PDB entry 1QVO | X-ray diffraction, 2.22 A resolution | chains A and B of the 3 polymer chains in the assembly

[Chain A]
Molecule: HLA class I histocompatibility antigen, A-11 alpha chain
Organism: Homo sapiens
Notes: fragment: extracellular domains alpha 1, alpha 2 and alpha 3
UniProtKB: P13746 (1A11_HUMAN); residues 1-275 here correspond to UniProt positions 25-299 (UniProt number = residue number + 24)
Amino-acid sequence (275 residues; each row starts with the number of its first residue):
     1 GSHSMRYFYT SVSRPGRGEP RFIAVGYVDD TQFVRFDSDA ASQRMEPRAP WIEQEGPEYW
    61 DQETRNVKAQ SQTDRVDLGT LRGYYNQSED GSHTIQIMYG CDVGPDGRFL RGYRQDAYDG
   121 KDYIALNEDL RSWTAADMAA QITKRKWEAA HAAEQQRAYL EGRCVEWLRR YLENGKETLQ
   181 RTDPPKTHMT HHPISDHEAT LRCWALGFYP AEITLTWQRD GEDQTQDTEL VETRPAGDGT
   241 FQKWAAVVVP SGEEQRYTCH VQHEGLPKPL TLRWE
Disulfide bonds: Cys101-Cys164, Cys203-Cys259

[Chain B]
Molecule: Beta-2-microglobulin
Organism: Homo sapiens
UniProtKB: P61769 (B2MG_HUMAN); residues 1-99 here correspond to UniProt positions 21-119 (UniProt number = residue number + 20)
Amino-acid sequence (100 residues; each row starts with the number of its first residue; numbering starts at 0):
     0 MIQRTPKIQV YSRHPAENGK SNFLNCYVSG FHPSDIEVDL LKNGERIEKV EHSDLSFSKD
    60 WSFYLLYYTE FTPTEKDEYA CRVNHVTLSQ PKIVKWDRDM
Construct notes: cloning artifact (0)
Disulfide bonds: Cys25-Cys80
Curated features (UniProtKB/Swiss-Prot):
  - modified residue: Gln2 (Pyrrolidone carboxylic acid)
  - glycosylation: Ile1 (N-linked (Glc) (glycation) isoleucine), Lys19 (N-linked (Glc) (glycation) lysine), Lys41 (N-linked (Glc) (glycation) lysine), Lys48 (N-linked (Glc) (glycation) lysine), Lys58 (N-linked (Glc) (glycation) lysine), Lys91 (N-linked (Glc) (glycation) lysine), Lys94 (N-linked (Glc) (glycation) lysine)

[Interface between chain A and chain B]
Residue-residue contacts (57; chain A residue first):
  Phe8(A) - Ser55(B)
  Phe8(A) - Phe56(B)  hydrophobic
  Tyr9(A) - Phe56(B)
  Thr10(A) - Leu54(B)
  Thr10(A) - Phe56(B)
  Thr10(A) - Phe62(B)
  Val12(A) - Ser33(B)
  Ile23(A) - Leu54(B)  hydrophobic
  Val25(A) - Asp53(B)
  Val25(A) - Leu54(B)
  Val25(A) - Ser55(B)
  Tyr27(A) - Ser55(B)
  Tyr27(A) - Tyr63(B)
  Gln32(A) - Asp53(B)  hydrogen bond
  Arg35(A) - Asp53(B)  salt bridge
  Arg48(A) - Asp53(B)  salt bridge
  Ser92(A) - Met0(B)
  His93(A) - Met0(B)  hydrogen bond
  Gln96(A) - His31(B)  hydrogen bond
  Gln96(A) - Phe56(B)
  Gln96(A) - Trp60(B)
  Gln96(A) - Phe62(B)
  Ile97(A) - Phe56(B)
  Gln115(A) - Trp60(B)
  Asp116(A) - Trp60(B)
  Ala117(A) - Trp60(B)
  Asp119(A) - Met0(B)
  Asp119(A) - Ile1(B)
  Gly120(A) - His31(B)
  Gly120(A) - Trp60(B)
  Lys121(A) - Trp60(B)
  Asp122(A) - Trp60(B)  hydrogen bond
  Thr190(A) - Asp98(B)
  Thr190(A) - Met99(B)
  His192(A) - Asp98(B)  hydrogen bond (side chain-backbone)
  His192(A) - Met99(B)
  Arg202(A) - Met99(B)  hydrogen bond (side chain-backbone)
  Trp204(A) - Met99(B)  hydrogen bond (side chain-backbone)
  Val231(A) - Gln8(B)
  Glu232(A) - Gln8(B)  hydrogen bond (backbone-side chain)
  Glu232(A) - Ser28(B)
  Thr233(A) - Tyr26(B)
  Arg234(A) - Gln8(B)  hydrogen bond
  Arg234(A) - Tyr10(B)
  Arg234(A) - Tyr26(B)
  Pro235(A) - Tyr10(B)  hydrogen bond (backbone-side chain)
  Pro235(A) - Asn24(B)
  Pro235(A) - Tyr26(B)
  Ala236(A) - Arg12(B)  hydrogen bond (backbone-side chain)
  Ala236(A) - Asn24(B)
  Gly237(A) - Arg12(B)  hydrogen bond (backbone-side chain)
  Asp238(A) - Arg12(B)
  Asp238(A) - His13(B)
  Gln242(A) - Tyr10(B)
  Gln242(A) - Ser11(B)
  Gln242(A) - Arg12(B)  hydrogen bond (side chain-backbone)
  Trp244(A) - Met99(B)
Other interface residues (no listed pair), chain A (37 interface residues in all): Thr94, Met98
Other interface residues (no listed pair), chain B (23 interface residues in all): Asp59, Leu65

[In short]
37 residues of chain A and 23 residues of chain B are in contact; the contacts include 13 hydrogen bonds and 2
salt bridges. Polar contacts include Arg35(A)-Asp53(B), Arg48(A)-Asp53(B) and Gln32(A)-Asp53(B).
Chain A is HLA class I histocompatibility antigen, A-11 alpha chain and chain B is Beta-2-microglobulin, both
from Homo sapiens; the structure, Structures of HLA-A*1101 in complex with immunodominant nonamer and decamer
HIV-1 epitopes clearly reveal the presence ..., was determined by X-ray diffraction (same publication as
1Q94).
